1AR8 - chains 2 and 4 of the 5 polymer chains in the assembly; structure by X-ray diffraction, 2.90 A resolution.

# Chain 2
Name: P1/mahoney poliovirus
Source organism: Human poliovirus 1
Notes: fragment: virus protomer; engineered mutation(s): CHAIN 1, P95S
UniProt: P03300 (POLH_POL1M); residues 1-272 here correspond to UniProt positions 69-340 (UniProt number = residue number + 68)
Chain sequence (272 residues; numbered 1 to 272; the number before each row is that of its first residue):
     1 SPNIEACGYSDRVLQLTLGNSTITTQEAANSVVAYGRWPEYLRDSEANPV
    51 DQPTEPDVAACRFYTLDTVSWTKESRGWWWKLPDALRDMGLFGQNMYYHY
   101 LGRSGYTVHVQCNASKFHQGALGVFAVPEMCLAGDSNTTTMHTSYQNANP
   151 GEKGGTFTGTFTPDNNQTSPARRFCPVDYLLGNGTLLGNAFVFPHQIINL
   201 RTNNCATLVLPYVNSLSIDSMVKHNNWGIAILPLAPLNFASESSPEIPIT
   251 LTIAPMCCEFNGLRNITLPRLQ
Unresolved in the structure: 1-4

# Chain 4
Name: P1/mahoney poliovirus
Source organism: Human poliovirus 1
Notes: fragment: virus protomer; engineered mutation(s): CHAIN 1, P95S
UniProt: P03299 (POLG_POL1M); residues 2-69 here correspond to UniProt positions 1-68 (UniProt number = residue number - 1)
Chain sequence (68 residues; row label = number of the first residue in the row):
     2 GAQVSSQKVGAHENSNRAYGGSTINYTTINYYRDSASNAASKQDFSQDPS
    52 KFTEPIKDVLIKTAPMLN
Unresolved in the structure: 15-22

# Chain 2 / chain 4 interface
Contacting residue pairs (17; chain 2 residue first):
  Ser10(2) with Asn69(4), hydrogen bond (side chain-backbone)
  Asp11(2) with Asp59(4); Met67(4); Asn69(4), hydrogen bond (backbone-backbone)
  Arg12(2) with Leu68(4); Asn69(4)
  Ala29(2) with Leu68(4), hydrophobic
  Asn30(2) with Lys58(4); Asp59(4), hydrogen bond (side chain-backbone)
  Ser31(2) with Ile57(4); Lys58(4), hydrogen bond (backbone-backbone)
  Val32(2) with Pro56(4)
  Val33(2) with Pro56(4), hydrogen bond (backbone-backbone)
  Tyr35(2) with Lys52(4); Phe53(4), hydrophobic
  Trp38(2) with Lys58(4)
  Thr202(2) with Leu68(4)
Interface residues without a listed pair, chain 2 (13 interface residues in all): Ala28, Gly36

# Overview
13 residues of chain 2 face 9 of chain 4 across their interface; the contacts include 5 hydrogen bonds. Polar
pairs include Ser10(2)-Asn69(4), Asp11(2)-Asn69(4) and Asn30(2)-Asp59(4).
Here chain 2 is P1/mahoney poliovirus and chain 4 is P1/mahoney poliovirus, both from Human poliovirus 1.
Entry 1AR8 (P1/mahoney poliovirus, mutant P1095S) was determined by X-ray diffraction (same publication as
1AR6, 1AR7, 1AR9, 1ASJ and 1AL2).
